8SG6 - chains A and B; structure by X-ray diffraction, 2.49 A resolution.

# Chain A (and B)
Protein: 3C-like proteinase nsp5
From: Severe acute respiratory syndrome coronavirus 2
Notes: EC 3.4.22.69; chain B of this document is another copy of the same molecule, construct and numbering; everything in this record applies to it too
UniProtKB: P0DTD1 (R1AB_SARS2); residues 1-306 here correspond to UniProt positions 3264-3569 (UniProt number = residue number + 3263)
Sequence (306 residues; numbered 1 to 306; the number before each row is that of its first residue):
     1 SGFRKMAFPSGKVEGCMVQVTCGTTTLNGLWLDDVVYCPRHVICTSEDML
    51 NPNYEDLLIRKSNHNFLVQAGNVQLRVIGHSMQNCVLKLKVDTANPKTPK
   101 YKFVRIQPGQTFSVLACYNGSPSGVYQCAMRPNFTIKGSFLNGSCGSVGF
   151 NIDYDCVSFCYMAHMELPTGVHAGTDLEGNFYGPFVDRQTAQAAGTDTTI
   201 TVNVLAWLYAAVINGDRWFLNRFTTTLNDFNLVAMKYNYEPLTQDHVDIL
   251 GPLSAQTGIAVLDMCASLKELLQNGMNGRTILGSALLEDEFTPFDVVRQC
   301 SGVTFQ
Not modelled in the structure: 1-2, 302-306
Differences from the reference sequence: engineered mutation Ala-163 (His3426 in P0DTD1)
Curated features (UniProtKB/Swiss-Prot):
  - active site: His-41 (For 3CL-PRO activity), Cys-145 (Nucleophile)
  - site: Gln-306 (Cleavage)
  - cross-link (Glycyl lysine isopeptide (Lys-Gly)): Lys-5 (interchain with G-Cter in ubiquitin), Lys-90 (interchain with G-Cter in ubiquitin)

# Interface between chain A and chain B
Residue-residue contacts (53):
  Phe-3(A) with Phe-140(B), hydrophobic
  Arg-4(A) with Tyr-126(B); Gln-127(B), hydrogen bond (side chain-backbone); Cys-128(B); Lys-137(B), hydrogen bond (side chain-backbone); Phe-140(B); Glu-290(B), salt bridge
  Lys-5(A) with Tyr-126(B)
  Met-6(A) with Gly-124(B); Val-125(B); Tyr-126(B), hydrophobic
  Ala-7(A) with Gly-124(B); Val-125(B), hydrogen bond (backbone-backbone)
  Phe-8(A) with Val-125(B)
  Pro-9(A) with Ser-10(B); Glu-14(B); Pro-122(B), hydrophobic; Ser-123(B); Gly-124(B)
  Ser-10(A) with Pro-9(B); Ser-10(B), hydrogen bond (backbone-side chain); Glu-14(B), hydrogen bond (backbone-side chain)
  Gly-11(A) with Gly-11(B); Glu-14(B), hydrogen bond (backbone-side chain)
  Glu-14(A) with Pro-9(B); Ser-10(B), hydrogen bond (side chain-backbone); Gly-11(B), hydrogen bond (side chain-backbone)
  Tyr-118(A) with Arg-298(B), hydrogen bond
  Ser-123(A) with Pro-9(B)
  Gly-124(A) with Met-6(B); Ala-7(B); Pro-9(B)
  Val-125(A) with Met-6(B); Ala-7(B), hydrogen bond (backbone-backbone); Phe-8(B)
  Tyr-126(A) with Arg-4(B); Lys-5(B); Met-6(B), hydrophobic
  Gln-127(A) with Arg-4(B), hydrogen bond (backbone-side chain)
  Cys-128(A) with Arg-4(B)
  Gly-138(A) with Arg-4(B)
  Ser-139(A) with Arg-4(B); Gln-299(B), hydrogen bond
  Phe-140(A) with Phe-3(B); Asn-214(B); Gln-299(B)
  Leu-141(A) with Gln-299(B); Ser-301(B)
  Asn-214(A) with Phe-140(B)
  Leu-286(A) with Ala-285(B)
  Glu-290(A) with Arg-4(B), salt bridge
  Gln-299(A) with Leu-141(B)
  Ser-301(A) with Leu-141(B)
Interface residues without a listed pair, chain A (34 interface residues in all): Leu-115, Ala-116, Pro-122, Lys-137, Gly-283, Ala-285, Arg-298, Cys-300
Interface residues without a listed pair, chain B (33 interface residues in all): Leu-115, Ala-116, Gly-138, Gly-283, Ser-284, Leu-286, Cys-300

# Summary
34 residues of chain A and 33 residues of chain B are in contact, with 12 hydrogen bonds and 2 salt bridges.
Polar contacts include Arg-4(A)/Glu-290(B), Arg-4(A)/Gln-127(B) and Arg-4(A)/Lys-137(B). UniProt lists
active-site residues His-41(A) and Cys-145(A) on chain A.
Chain A and chain B are both 3C-like proteinase nsp5 (Severe acute respiratory syndrome coronavirus 2); the
structure, SARS-CoV-2 Main Protease (Mpro) H163A Mutant Reduced with 20mM TCEP, was determined by X-ray
diffraction, deposited together with 8DD6 and 8DDL.
